7GVL - chains A and D; structure by X-ray diffraction, 1.85 A resolution.

== Chain A ==
Molecule: B-cell lymphoma 6 protein
Source organism: Homo sapiens
UniProtKB: P41182 (BCL6_HUMAN); numbering as in UniProt (aligned over 5-129)
Chain sequence (128 residues; each row starts with the number of its first residue):
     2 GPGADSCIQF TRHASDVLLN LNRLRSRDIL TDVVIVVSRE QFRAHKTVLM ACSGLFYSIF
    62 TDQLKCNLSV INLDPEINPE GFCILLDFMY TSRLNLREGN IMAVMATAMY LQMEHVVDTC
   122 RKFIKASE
Unresolved in the structure: 2-5
Differences from the reference sequence: expression tag (2-4)
Small-molecule neighbours: A1ACL (5-[(5,6-dichloropyrimidin-4-yl)amino]-1,3-dihydro-2H-indol-2-one): N21, R24, L25, R28, M51, A52, C53, S54, G55, Y58, Q113, M114, E115
Swiss-Prot annotation at these positions:
  - mutagenesis: N21 (N21K: Abolishes interaction with NCOR2 and HDAC2, no effect on interaction with CTBP1 and transcriptional autoinhibition; when associated with A-116 and 376-Q--Q-379), S59 (S59A: Abolished ubiquitination by the SCF(FBXL17) complex), H116 (H116A: Abolishes interaction with NCOR2 and HDAC2, no effect on interaction with CTBP1 and transcriptional autoinhibition; when associated with K-21 and 376-Q--Q-379)

== Chain D ==
Molecule: WVIP tetrapeptide
Chain sequence (6 residues; numbered 0 to 5; the number before each row is that of its first residue; numbering starts at 0):
     0 XWVIPA
Modified / non-standard residues: ACE (acetyl group) at position 0

== How chain A and chain D interact ==
Contacting residue pairs (11):
  C8(A) - P4(D)
  I9(A) - W1(D)  hydrophobic
  I9(A) - V2(D)
  Q10(A) - ACE_0(D)
  Q10(A) - W1(D)
  Q10(A) - V2(D)  hydrogen bond (backbone-backbone)
  Q10(A) - P4(D)
  F11(A) - ACE_0(D)
  F11(A) - W1(D)
  T12(A) - ACE_0(D)  hydrogen bond (backbone-backbone)
  T12(A) - V2(D)
Interface residues without a listed pair, chain D (5 interface residues in all): I3

== Summary ==
Chain A and chain D each contribute 5 residues to their interface, with 2 hydrogen bonds. The backbones
hydrogen-bond at Q10(A)-V2(D) and T12(A)-ACE_0(D). Bound to chain A: compound A1ACL. Curated annotation
(UniProt) lists 3 mutagenesis sites on chain A.
Chain A is B-cell lymphoma 6 protein (Homo sapiens) and chain D is WVIP tetrapeptide; the structure, Crystal
Structure of B-cell lymphoma 6 protein BTB domain in complex with ligand 3 at 21.75 ..., was determined by
X-ray diffraction together with 7GUD, 7GUE, 7GUF, 7GUG, 7GUH, 7GUI and 126 further entries from the same
study.
